9C48 - chains A and C of the 3 polymer chains in the assembly; structure by electron microscopy, 2.40 A resolution.

== Chain A (and C) ==
Molecule: P2X purinoceptor 4
Source organism: Homo sapiens
Notes: chain C of this document is another copy of the same molecule, construct and numbering; everything in this record applies to it too
Reference sequence: Q99571 (P2RX4_HUMAN); numbering as in UniProt (aligned over 1-388)
Chain sequence (388 residues; row label = number of the first residue in the row):
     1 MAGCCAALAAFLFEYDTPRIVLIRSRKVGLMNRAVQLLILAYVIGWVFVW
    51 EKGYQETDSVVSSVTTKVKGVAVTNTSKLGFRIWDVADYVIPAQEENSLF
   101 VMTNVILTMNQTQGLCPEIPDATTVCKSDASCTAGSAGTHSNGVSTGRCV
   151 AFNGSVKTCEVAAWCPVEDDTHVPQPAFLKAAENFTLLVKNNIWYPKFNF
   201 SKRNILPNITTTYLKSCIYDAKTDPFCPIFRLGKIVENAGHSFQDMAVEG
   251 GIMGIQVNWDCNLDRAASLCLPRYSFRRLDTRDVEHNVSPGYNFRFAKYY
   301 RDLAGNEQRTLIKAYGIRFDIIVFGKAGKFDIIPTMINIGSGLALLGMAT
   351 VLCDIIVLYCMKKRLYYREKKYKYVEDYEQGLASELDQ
Disordered / not traced: 1-30, 362-388
Disulfide bonds: C116-C165, C126-C149, C217-C227, C261-C270
Covalently attached groups: N-acetylglucosamine (NAG) linked to N75, N110, N153, N184, N199; glycan linked to N208
Metal / ion sites: Mg2+: D170 (together with ATP)
Small-molecule neighbours:
  - ATP (adenosine-5'-triphosphate), molecule 1: K67, V68, K69, T186, L187, L188, L214, K215, I229
  - ATP, molecule 2: T139, H140, D170, S289, P290, N293, R295, K313
Curated features (UniProtKB/Swiss-Prot):
  - binding site (ATP): K67, K69, T186, L188, N293, R295, K313
  - binding site (CTP): K67, K69, T186, N293, R295, K313
  - glycosylation (N-linked (GlcNAc...) asparagine): N75, N110, N153, N184, N199, N208
  - natural variant: A6 (A6S: Does not change ATP-induced inward current), G135 (G135S: Does not change protein expression), S242 (S242G: Does not change ATP-induced inward current), Y315 (Y315C: May influence susceptibility to multiple sclerosis in the presence of variants M-205 and S-361 in P2RX7)
  - mutagenesis: I119 (I119V: Does not change ATP-induced inward current. Does not change affinity for ATP)
Reported in the primary citation:
  - binding site for ATP: K67, K69, H140, T186, K215, S289, N293, R295, K313
  - Mg2+ coordination: D170
  - conformationally variable residues (helix shift, order/disorder transition): G3 to L30, M348, K362 to E376
  - post-translational modification sites: C4, C5 (proposed by the authors, not directly observed)
  - mutagenesis - C4A/C5A, C4A/C5A/C360A: unchanged signaling in response to ATP
  - mutagenesis - R33A: abolished signaling in response to ATP
  - mutagenesis - D16A, R33A, Y359F/R368A, R368A: decreased expression

== Interface between chain A and chain C ==
Contacting residue pairs (61):
  I91(A) with Q94(C), hydrogen bond (backbone-side chain)
  P92(A) with Q94(C)
  E95(A) with Q94(C)
  E96(A) with E96(C)
  F100(A) with Q94(C)
  Q113(A) with R82(C), hydrogen bond; I83(C), hydrogen bond (side chain-backbone)
  T139(A) with K69(C); T186(C), hydrogen bond
  H140(A) with K69(C); K215(C), hydrogen bond (side chain-backbone)
  S141(A) with V71(C)
  N142(A) with V71(C)
  V144(A) with V73(C), hydrophobic
  A162(A) with F81(C), hydrophobic; I83(C)
  A163(A) with I83(C), hydrophobic
  W164(A) with I83(C); D88(C), hydrogen bond
  R277(A) with W194(C); S201(C)
  L279(A) with N192(C)
  D280(A) with N192(C)
  T281(A) with N192(C), hydrogen bond; K202(C); R203(C)
  D283(A) with R203(C)
  H286(A) with P207(C)
  V288(A) with R203(C), hydrogen bond (backbone-side chain); I209(C); T211(C); L214(C), hydrophobic
  S289(A) with K190(C), hydrogen bond; R203(C), hydrogen bond (backbone-side chain)
  G291(A) with K190(C)
  Y292(A) with T65(C); Q94(C), hydrogen bond
  N293(A) with K67(C), hydrogen bond
  F294(A) with A93(C), hydrophobic; Q94(C)
  R295(A) with A93(C)
  F296(A) with A93(C), hydrophobic
  Y299(A) with A87(C), hydrogen bond (side chain-backbone); D88(C), hydrogen bond; K298(C)
  R301(A) with Y300(C); Q308(C)
  E307(A) with R82(C), salt bridge; K298(C), salt bridge
  R309(A) with D85(C), salt bridge; A87(C); D88(C), salt bridge
  R318(A) with V64(C), hydrogen bond (side chain-backbone); T65(C)
  M348(A) with M348(C), hydrophobic
  L352(A) with A344(C); G347(C); M348(C), hydrophobic; V351(C), hydrophobic
  I355(A) with V351(C), hydrophobic
  Y359(A) with D354(C), hydrogen bond
Also at the interface, not in a pair above, chain A (50 interface residues in all): N97, S98, G114, G143, I252, Q256, N287, A297, Y300, L311, D320, I322, F324
Also at the interface, not in a pair above, chain C (44 interface residues in all): N32, V61, S63, G70, E95, N110, I205, T210, R301

== In short ==
Chain A and chain C form an interface of 50 and 44 residues respectively; the contacts include 16 hydrogen
bonds and 4 salt bridges. Among the polar pairs are E307(A)-R82(C), E307(A)-K298(C) and R309(A)-D85(C). The
paper reports a binding site for ATP at K67(A), K69(A) and H140(A) among others; D16A, R33A and Y359F/R368A of
chain A, among others, reduce expression; 6 substitutions were tested in all.
Chain A and chain C are both P2X purinoceptor 4 (Homo sapiens); the structure, Cryo-EM structure of the
full-length human P2X4 receptor in the ATP-bound desensitized state, was determined by electron microscopy,
deposited together with 9BQH and 9BQI.
